9D37 - chains A and D of the 4 polymer chains in the assembly; structure by electron microscopy, 3.34 A resolution.

== Chain A ==
Name: Glutamate receptor ionotropic, NMDA 1
Source organism: Homo sapiens
UniProtKB: Q05586 (NMDZ1_HUMAN); residue numbers follow UniProt; this construct covers 23-847
Sequence (825 residues; numbered 23 to 847; the number before each row is that of its first residue):
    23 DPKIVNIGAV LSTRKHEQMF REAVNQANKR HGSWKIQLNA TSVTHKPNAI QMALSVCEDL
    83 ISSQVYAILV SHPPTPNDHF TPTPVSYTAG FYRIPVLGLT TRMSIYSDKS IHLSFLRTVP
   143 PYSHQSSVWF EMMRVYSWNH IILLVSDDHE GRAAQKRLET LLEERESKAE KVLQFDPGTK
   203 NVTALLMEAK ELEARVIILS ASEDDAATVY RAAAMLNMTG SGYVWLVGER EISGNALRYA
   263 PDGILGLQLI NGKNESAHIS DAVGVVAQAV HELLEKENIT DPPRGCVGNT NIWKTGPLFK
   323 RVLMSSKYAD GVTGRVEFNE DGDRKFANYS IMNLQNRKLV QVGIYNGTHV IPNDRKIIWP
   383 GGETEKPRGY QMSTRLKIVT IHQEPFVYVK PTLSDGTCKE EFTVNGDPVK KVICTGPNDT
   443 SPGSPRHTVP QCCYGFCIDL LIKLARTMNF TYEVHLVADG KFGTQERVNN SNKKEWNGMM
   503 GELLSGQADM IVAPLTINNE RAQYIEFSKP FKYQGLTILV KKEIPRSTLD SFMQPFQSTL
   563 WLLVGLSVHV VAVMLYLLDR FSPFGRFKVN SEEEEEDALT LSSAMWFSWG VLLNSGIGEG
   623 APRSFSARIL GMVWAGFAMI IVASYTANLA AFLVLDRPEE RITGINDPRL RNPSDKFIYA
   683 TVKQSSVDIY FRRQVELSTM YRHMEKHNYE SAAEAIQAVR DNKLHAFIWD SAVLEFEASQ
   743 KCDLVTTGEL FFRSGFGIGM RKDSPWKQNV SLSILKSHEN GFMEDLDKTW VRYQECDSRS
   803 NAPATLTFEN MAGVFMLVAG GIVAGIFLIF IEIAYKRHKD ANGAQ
Disordered / not traced: 23-24, 586-601, 799-806, 838-847
Disulfides: Cys79-Cys308, Cys420-Cys454, Cys436-Cys455, Cys744-Cys798
Glycans and other covalent adducts: N-acetylglucosamine (NAG) linked to Asn471, Asn771
Sequence notes: engineered mutation Asn844 (Arg in Q05586), Gly845 (Arg in Q05586), Ala846 (Lys in Q05586)
Ligand contacts: glycine (GLY): Phe484, Pro516, Leu517, Thr518, Arg523, Ser687, Ser688, Trp731, Asp732
Swiss-Prot annotation at these positions:
  - region: Leu603 to Pro624 (Pore-forming)
  - binding site (glycine): Pro516, Thr518, Arg523, Ser688, Asp732
  - glycosylation (N-linked (GlcNAc...) asparagine): Asn61, Asn203, Asn239, Asn276, Asn300, Asn350, Asn368, Asn440, Asn471, Asn491, Asn674, Asn771
  - natural variant: Arg217 (R217W: In NDHMSR), Asp227 (D227H: In NDHMSR; uncertain significance), Arg306 (R306Q: Found in a patient with schizophrenia; uncertain significance), Asp552 (D552E: In NDHMSD), Pro557 (P557R: In NDHMSD), Ser560 (S560SS: In NDHMSD), Gly618 (G618R: In NDHMSD), Gly620 (G620R: In NDHMSD), Ala637 (A637S: In NDHMSD; uncertain significance; A637V: In NDHMSD; uncertain significance), Gly638 (G638A: In NDHMSD; G638V: In NDHMSD), Met641 (M641I: In NDHMSD; M641L: In NDHMSD; M641V: In NDHMSD), Ile642 (I642T: In NDHMSD; uncertain significance), 13 further natural variant entries in UniProt
  - mutagenesis: Ile642 (I642L: Slight decrease in glutamate and glycine agonist potency; mutant channels are activated at 2-fold higher glutamate and glycine concentrations), Val644 (V644M: Increase in glutamate and glycine agonist potency; mutant channels are activated lower glutamate and glycine concentrations), Ala653 (A653G: Increase in glutamate and glycine agonist potency; mutant channels are activated lower glutamate and glycine concentrations), Met813 (M813V: Slight decrease in glycine agonist potency; no effect on glutamate agonist potency)

== Chain D ==
Name: Glutamate receptor ionotropic, NMDA 2D
Source organism: Homo sapiens
UniProtKB: O15399 (NMDE4_HUMAN); numbering as in UniProt (aligned over 28-880)
Sequence (861 residues; numbered 28 to 888; the number before each row is that of its first residue):
    28 FPEEAPGPGG AGGPGGGLGG ARPLNVALVF SGPAYAAEAA RLGPAVAAAV RSPGLDVRPV
    88 ALVLNGSDPR SLVLQLCDLL SGLRVHGVVF EDDSRAPAVA PILDFLSAQT SLPIVAVHGG
   148 AALVLTPKEK GSTFLQLGSS TEQQLQVIFE VLEEYDWTSF VAVTTRAPGH RAFLSYIEVL
   208 TDGSLVGWEH RGALTLDPGA GEAVLSAQLR SVSAQIRLLF CAREEAEPVF RAAEEAGLTG
   268 SGYVWFMVGP QLAGGGGSGA PGEPPLLPGG APLPAGLFAV RSAGWRDDLA RRVAAGVAVV
   328 ARGAQALLRD YGFLPELGHD CRAQNRTHRG ESLHRYFMNI TWDNRDYSFN EDGFLVNPSL
   388 VVISLTRDRT WEVVGSWEQQ TLRLKYPLWS RYGRFLQPVD DTQHLTVATL EERPFVIVEP
   448 ADPISGTCIR DSVPCRSQLN RTHSPPPDAP RPEKRCCKGF CIDILKRLAH TIGFSYDLYL
   508 VTNGKHGKKI DGVWNGMIGE VFYQRADMAI GSLTINEERS EIVDFSVPFV ETGISVMVAR
   568 SNGTVSPSAF LEPYSPAVWV MMFVMCLTVV AVTVFIFEYL SPVGYNRSLA TGKRPGGSTF
   628 TIGKSIWLLW ALVFNNSVPV ENPRGTTSKI MVLVWAFFAV IFLASYTANL AAFMIQEEYV
   688 DTVSGLSDRK FQRPQEQYPP LKFGTVPNGS TEKNIRSNYP DMHSYMVRYN QPRVEEALTQ
   748 LKAGKLDAFI YDAAVLNYMA RKDEGCKLVT IGSGKVFATT GYGIALHKGS RWKRPIDLAL
   808 LQFLGDDEIE MLERLWLSGI CHNDKIEVMS SKLDIDNMAG VFYMLLVAMG LSLLVFAWEH
   868 LVYWRLRHCL GPTETSQVAP A
Disordered / not traced: 28-51, 277-298, 466-478, 608-626, 830-833, 873-888
Disulfides: Cys104-Cys348, Cys455-Cys483, Cys462-Cys484, Cys773-Cys828
Glycans and other covalent adducts: N-acetylglucosamine (NAG) linked to Asn715
Sequence notes: expression tag (881-888)
Ligand contacts: glutamic acid (GLU): His513, Ser539, Thr541, Arg546, Val713, Pro714, Gly716, Ser717, Thr718, Tyr758, Asp759
Swiss-Prot annotation at these positions:
  - region: Lys631 to Pro650 (Pore-forming)
  - binding site (L-glutamate): Ser539, Thr541, Arg546, Ser717, Thr718, Asp759
  - site: Asn642 (Functional determinant of NMDA receptors)
  - glycosylation (N-linked (GlcNAc...) asparagine): Asn92, Asn352, Asn366, Asn384, Asn467, Asn569
  - natural variant: Pro140 (P140S: In a breast cancer sample), Gly286 (G286R: In a breast cancer sample), Leu466 (L466V: Found in a patient with schizophrenia; uncertain significance), Glu527 (E527G: In a breast cancer sample), Met592 (M592L: Found in a patient with autism spectrum disorder; uncertain significance), Val667 (V667I: In DEE46), Met733 (M733V: Found in a patient with schizophrenia; uncertain significance), Arg872 (R872H: Found in a patient with schizophrenia; uncertain significance)
  - mutagenesis: Pro580 (P580R: Changed glutamate-gated calcium ion channel activity characterized by increased glutamate and glycine potency), Met845 (M845V: Increased glutamate and glycine agonist potency)

== Chain A / chain D interface ==
Contacting residue pairs - 62 pairs, chain A then chain D:
  Ile519(A) - Leu808(D)  hydrophobic
  Asn520(A) - Leu808(D)
  Asn521(A) - Leu805(D)
  Ala524(A) - Leu805(D)  hydrophobic
  Ala524(A) - Leu808(D)  hydrophobic
  Gln525(A) - Arg801(D)  hydrogen bond (backbone-side chain)
  Lys531(A) - Ile542(D)
  Tyr535(A) - Thr786(D)
  Tyr535(A) - Gly788(D)
  Trp608(A) - Lys656(D)
  Trp608(A) - Ile657(D)  hydrophobic
  Trp608(A) - Leu660(D)  hydrophobic
  Leu615(A) - Leu660(D)
  Leu615(A) - Phe664(D)  hydrophobic
  Leu615(A) - Val667(D)
  Asn616(A) - Asn642(D)  hydrogen bond
  Asn616(A) - Asn643(D)  hydrogen bond
  Ser617(A) - Ala663(D)
  Ile619(A) - Leu660(D)  hydrophobic
  Tyr647(A) - Ile668(D)
  Thr648(A) - Ala671(D)
  Thr648(A) - Thr674(D)
  Leu651(A) - Ala675(D)  hydrophobic
  Ala652(A) - Ala675(D)
  Leu655(A) - Asn676(D)
  Tyr692(A) - Gly812(D)
  Tyr692(A) - Asp814(D)  hydrogen bond
  Gln696(A) - Asp813(D)
  Phe754(A) - Leu811(D)
  Arg755(A) - Leu811(D)
  Lys764(A) - Arg801(D)
  Gln770(A) - Lys795(D)
  Leu777(A) - Ile542(D)  hydrophobic
  Leu777(A) - Asn543(D)
  Leu777(A) - Ser547(D)
  Lys778(A) - Glu544(D)
  His780(A) - Ala785(D)
  His780(A) - Thr786(D)
  Glu781(A) - Asn543(D)
  Glu781(A) - Glu544(D)
  Glu781(A) - Asn721(D)
  Glu781(A) - Asn725(D)  hydrogen bond (backbone-side chain)
  Glu786(A) - Lys782(D)  salt bridge
  Thr807(A) - Glu579(D)
  Thr807(A) - Pro580(D)
  Thr807(A) - Tyr581(D)  hydrogen bond (side chain-backbone)
  Leu808(A) - Tyr581(D)  hydrophobic
  Thr809(A) - Ser582(D)
  Thr809(A) - Val585(D)
  Phe810(A) - Met588(D)  hydrophobic
  Val816(A) - Phe665(D)  hydrophobic
  Val816(A) - Ile668(D)  hydrophobic
  Phe817(A) - Met588(D)  hydrophobic
  Phe817(A) - Met592(D)  hydrophobic
  Leu819(A) - Val661(D)
  Ile824(A) - Val596(D)  hydrophobic
  Ile824(A) - Met658(D)  hydrophobic
  Ile831(A) - Ile603(D)  hydrophobic
  Ile831(A) - Thr654(D)
  Glu834(A) - Thr653(D)
  Glu834(A) - Thr654(D)  hydrogen bond
  Ile835(A) - Tyr606(D)  hydrophobic
Also at the interface, not in a pair above, chain A (51 interface residues in all): Trp563, Trp611, Gly618, Val644, Val656, Phe753, Ser756, Leu774, Asn782, Met813, Val820, Gly823
Also at the interface, not in a pair above, chain D (57 interface residues in all): Glu548, Ser553, Glu558, Leu639, Val659, Ser672, Ala679, Ile682, Thr787, Gln809, Glu817

== Overview ==
The interface between chain A and chain D involves 51 residues on one side and 57 on the other; the contacts
include 7 hydrogen bonds and 1 salt bridge. Polar pairs include Glu786(A)-Lys782(D), Gln525(A)-Arg801(D) and
Asn616(A)-Asn642(D). Chain A binds glycine.
Here chain A is Glutamate receptor ionotropic, NMDA 1 and chain D is Glutamate receptor ionotropic, NMDA 2D,
both from Homo sapiens. Entry 9D37 (Nonactive state of Gly-,Glu- bound GluN1a-2B-2D NMDAR) was determined by
electron microscopy, deposited together with 9D38, 9D39, 9D3A, 9D3B and 9D3C.
